PDB entry 7WUX | X-ray diffraction, 1.80 A resolution | chains A and D of the 4 polymer chains in the assembly

# Chain A
Name: AziU2
Source organism: Streptomyces sahachiroi
Reference sequence: B4XYC0 (B4XYC0_STREG); residues 2-221 here = UniProt positions 2-221
Amino-acid sequence (233 residues; each row starts with the number of its first residue; numbers below 1 keep their minus sign (Met-11 is residue -11)):
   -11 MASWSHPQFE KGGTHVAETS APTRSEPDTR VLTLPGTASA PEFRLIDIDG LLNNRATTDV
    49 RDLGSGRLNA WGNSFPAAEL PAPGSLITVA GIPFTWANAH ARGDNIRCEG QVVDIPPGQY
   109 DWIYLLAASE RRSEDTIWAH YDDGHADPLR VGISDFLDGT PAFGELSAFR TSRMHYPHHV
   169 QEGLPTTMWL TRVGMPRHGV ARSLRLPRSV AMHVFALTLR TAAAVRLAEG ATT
Not modelled in the structure: -11 to 19, 218-221
Differences from the reference sequence: initiating methionine (-11); expression tag (-10 to 1)
Small-molecule neighbours: 6OI ((2S,5S,6S)-2,6-bis(azanyl)-5-oxidanyl-7-sulfooxy-heptanoic acid): Trp59, Arg119, Leu145, Tyr164

# Chain D
Name: AziU3
Source organism: Streptomyces sahachiroi
Reference sequence: B4XYC1 (B4XYC1_STREG); residues 1-336 here correspond to UniProt positions 2-337 (UniProt number = residue number + 1)
Amino-acid sequence (352 residues; each row starts with the number of its first residue; numbers below 1 keep their minus sign (Met-15 is residue -15)):
   -15 MGSSHHHHHH SQDPNSTTTA PPVELWTRDL GSCLHGTLAT ALIRDGHDPV TVLGAPWEFR
    45 RRPGAWSSEE YFFFAEPDSL AGRLALYHPF ESTWHRSDGD GVDDLREALA AGVLPIAAVD
   105 NFHLPFRPAF HDVHAAHLLV VYRITETEVY VSDAQPPAFQ GAIPLADFLA SWGSLNPPDD
   165 ADVFFSASPS GRRWLRTRMT GPVPEPDRHW VGRVIRENVA RYRQEPPADT QTGLPGLRRY
   225 LDELCALTPG TNAASEALSE LYVISWNIQA QSGLHAEFLR AHSVKWRIPE LAEAAAGVDA
   285 VAHGWTGVRM TGAHSRVWQR HRPAELRGHA TALVRRLEAA LDLLELAADA VS
Not modelled in the structure: -15 to 6
Differences from the reference sequence: initiating methionine (-15); expression tag (-14 to 0)
Small-molecule neighbours: 6OI ((2S,5S,6S)-2,6-bis(azanyl)-5-oxidanyl-7-sulfooxy-heptanoic acid): Glu54, Asn105, Arg111, Pro112, Ala113, Val117, Ala119, Phe169, Tyr246, Trp250

# Interface between chain A and chain D
Residue-residue contacts (48; chain A residue first):
  Arg55(A) with Trp302(D)
  Asn57(A) with His298(D)
  Ala58(A) with His298(D); Val301(D); Trp302(D), hydrogen bond (backbone-side chain)
  Trp59(A) with Ala165(D); Asp166(D); Phe168(D), hydrophobic; Phe169(D), hydrophobic; Tyr246(D)
  Arg95(A) with His298(D); Arg304(D)
  Glu97(A) with Arg304(D), salt bridge
  Glu118(A) with Thr290(D); Met294(D); His298(D), salt bridge
  Arg119(A) with Asp13(D); Leu14(D); Thr290(D); Met294(D)
  Arg120(A) with Asp13(D), salt bridge; Leu14(D); Asp283(D), salt bridge; His287(D), hydrogen bond; Thr290(D), hydrogen bond (backbone-side chain)
  Ser121(A) with His287(D); Thr290(D)
  Glu122(A) with Ala284(D); His287(D), salt bridge; Arg320(D), hydrogen bond (backbone-side chain)
  Asp143(A) with Asp13(D)
  Leu145(A) with Pro140(D), hydrophobic
  Gly147(A) with Asp13(D)
  Thr148(A) with Asp13(D), hydrogen bond (backbone-side chain)
  Phe151(A) with His287(D)
  Tyr164(A) with Pro112(D)
  His166(A) with Asp116(D), salt bridge
  His167(A) with Pro112(D)
  Gln169(A) with Pro112(D)
  Gly171(A) with Pro141(D)
  Leu172(A) with Pro140(D), hydrophobic; Pro141(D)
  Arg196(A) with His313(D), hydrogen bond (backbone-side chain)
  Ser197(A) with His313(D)
  Val198(A) with Met294(D); Thr295(D); Arg304(D)
  Ala199(A) with Thr290(D)
Interface residues without a listed pair, chain A (27 interface residues in all): Ser117
Interface residues without a listed pair, chain D (29 interface residues in all): Gln253, Gly257, Gly291, Arg293, Ala297, Glu309

# Summary
Chain A and chain D form an interface of 27 and 29 residues respectively; the contacts include 6 hydrogen
bonds and 6 salt bridges. Polar pairs include Glu97(A)-Arg304(D), Glu118(A)-His298(D) and Arg120(A)-Asp13(D).
Compound 6OI is bound between chain A and chain D.
Here chain A is AziU2 and chain D is AziU3, both from Streptomyces sahachiroi. Entry 7WUX (Crystal structure
of AziU3/U2 complexed with (5S,6S)-O7-sulfo DADH from Streptomyces sahachiroi) was determined by X-ray
diffraction (same publication as 7WUW).
